8U9O - chains A and B; structure by solution NMR.

Chain A:
Name: Anti-sigma-I factor RsgI9
From: Acetivibrio thermocellus DSM 1313
UniProtKB: A3DC20 (RSGI9_ACET2); numbering as in UniProt (aligned over 167-188)
Amino-acid sequence (22 residues; row label = number of the first residue in the row):
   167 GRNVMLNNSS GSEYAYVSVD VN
Unresolved in the structure: 167-176
Sequence notes: conflict Gly177 (Asp in A3DC20)
Reported in the primary citation:
  - post-translational modification sites: Asn188
  - contacts within the chain: Asp186-Asn188 (water-mediated contact) (from molecular simulation)
  - catalytic residues: Asn188 (proposed by the authors, not directly observed)

Chain B:
Name: Anti-sigma-I factor RsgI9
From: Acetivibrio thermocellus DSM 1313
UniProtKB: A3DC20 (RSGI9_ACET2); numbering as in UniProt (aligned over 189-343)
Amino-acid sequence (155 residues; each row starts with the number of its first residue):
   189 PSVEFTINSK HKVIVTSAIN QDASEVLDGL ELKEKDLKSA LVMVLEKAES LGYISDDKNY
   249 VLVSMALNDK NKKTRDKREE KIDELKETIE QGIEALDNDT IVHRTVTVDL EERNKALENE
   309 LSMGRYYLYL EAKEKGMDIT IDEVKSSKIS DLIEK
Reported in the primary citation:
  - contacts within the chain: Pro189-Asn208, Pro189-Asp210

How chain A and chain B interact:
Contacting residue pairs (49; chain A residue first):
  Glu179(A) - Thr194(B)
  Glu179(A) - Asn256(B)
  Tyr180(A) - Ile195(B)
  Tyr180(A) - Asn196(B)
  Tyr180(A) - Ser197(B)
  Tyr180(A) - Asn256(B)
  Tyr180(A) - Thr262(B)
  Tyr180(A) - Lys269(B)
  Ala181(A) - Thr194(B)
  Ala181(A) - Ile195(B)
  Ala181(A) - Ala254(B)
  Ala181(A) - Leu255(B)
  Tyr182(A) - Phe193(B)
  Tyr182(A) - Ala254(B)
  Tyr182(A) - Arg301(B)
  Tyr182(A) - Met311(B)
  Val183(A) - Glu192(B)
  Val183(A) - Phe193(B)
  Val183(A) - Ser252(B)
  Val183(A) - Met253(B)
  Val183(A) - Met311(B)
  Ser184(A) - Val191(B)
  Ser184(A) - Glu192(B)
  Ser184(A) - Val251(B)
  Ser184(A) - Ser252(B)
  Ser184(A) - Ser310(B)
  Ser184(A) - Met311(B)
  Val185(A) - Ser190(B)
  Val185(A) - Val191(B)
  Val185(A) - Leu229(B)
  Val185(A) - Leu250(B)
  Val185(A) - Val251(B)
  Asp186(A) - Pro189(B)
  Asp186(A) - Ser190(B)
  Asp186(A) - Leu250(B)
  Asp186(A) - Arg313(B)
  Asp186(A) - Leu316(B)
  Asp186(A) - Ile337(B)
  Val187(A) - Pro189(B)
  Val187(A) - Ile242(B)
  Val187(A) - Ile337(B)
  Asn188(A) - Pro189(B)
  Asn188(A) - Tyr241(B)
  Asn188(A) - Ile242(B)
  Asn188(A) - Lys333(B)
  Asn188(A) - Ser334(B)
  Asn188(A) - Ser335(B)
  Asn188(A) - Lys336(B)
  Asn188(A) - Ile337(B)
Interface residues without a listed pair, chain A (12 interface residues in all): Gly177, Ser178
Interface residues without a listed pair, chain B (36 interface residues in all): Leu233, Val249, Lys258, Gly312, Val332
From the paper, about this interface:
  - interface residues, chain B: Tyr241(B), Lys336(B)

Overview:
The interface between chain A and chain B involves 12 residues on one side and 36 on the other. The paper
reports the catalytic residue Asn188(A); interface residues Tyr241(B) and Lys336(B).
Chain A is Anti-sigma-I factor RsgI9 and chain B is Anti-sigma-I factor RsgI9, both from Acetivibrio
thermocellus DSM 1313; the structure, Solution structure of RsgI9 CRE domain from C. thermocellum, was
determined by solution NMR.
